Entry 3IAS (X-ray diffraction, 3.15 A resolution); this record covers chains 6 and 9 of the 8 polymer chains in the assembly.

[Chain 6]
Molecule: NADH-quinone oxidoreductase subunit 6
Source organism: Thermus thermophilus
Notes: EC 1.6.99.5
UniProtKB: Q56218 (NQO6_THET8); numbering as in UniProt (aligned over 1-181)
Amino-acid sequence (181 residues; numbered 1 to 181; the number before each row is that of its first residue):
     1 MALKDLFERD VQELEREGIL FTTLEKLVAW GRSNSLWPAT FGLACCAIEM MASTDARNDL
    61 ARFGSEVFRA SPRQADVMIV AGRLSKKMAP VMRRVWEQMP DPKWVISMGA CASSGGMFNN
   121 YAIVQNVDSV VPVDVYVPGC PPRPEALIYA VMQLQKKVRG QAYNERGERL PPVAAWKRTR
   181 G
Disordered / not traced: 1-14, 58-73, 176-181
UniProt features mapped onto this chain:
  - binding site ([4Fe-4S] cluster): C45, C46, C111, C140
Bound ions: 4Fe-4S cluster Fe: C45, C46, C111, C140
Residues lining bound ligands: 4Fe-4S cluster (SF4): A44, C45, C46, G82, R83, G109, A110, C111, M117, F118, G139, C140, P141
Reported in the primary citation:
  - 4Fe-4S cluster coordination: C45, C46
  - catalytic residues: C45, E49 (proposed by the authors, not directly observed)

[Chain 9]
Molecule: NADH-quinone oxidoreductase subunit 9
Source organism: Thermus thermophilus
Notes: EC 1.6.99.5
UniProtKB: Q56224 (NQO9_THET8); residue numbers follow UniProt; this construct covers 1-182
Amino-acid sequence (182 residues; row label = number of the first residue in the row):
     1 MTLKALAQSL GITLKYLFSK PVTVPYPDAP VALKPRFHGR HVLTRHPNGL EKCIGCSLCA
    61 AACPAYAIYV EPAENDPENP VSAGERYAKV YEINMLRCIF CGLCEEACPT GAIVLGYDFE
   121 MADYEYSDLV YGKEDMLVDV VGTKPQRREA KRTGKPVKVG YVVPYVRPEL EGFKAPTEGG
   181 KR
Disordered / not traced: 1-25, 180-182
UniProt features mapped onto this chain:
  - binding site ([4Fe-4S] cluster): C53, C56, S57, C59, C63, C98, I99, C101, C104, C108
Bound ions: 4Fe-4S cluster Fe site 1: C53, C56, C59, C108; 4Fe-4S cluster Fe site 2: C63, C98, C101, C104
Residues lining bound ligands:
  - 4Fe-4S cluster (SF4), molecule 1: H41, C63, P64, A67, I68, I93, C98, I99, F100, C101, G102, L103, C104, L115
  - 4Fe-4S cluster (SF4), molecule 2: C53, I54, G55, C56, S57, L58, C59, Y91, C108, P109, T110, A112, I113

[How chain 6 and chain 9 interact]
Residue-residue contacts - 58 pairs, chain 6 then chain 9:
  A110(6) - L96(9)
  A110(6) - I99(9)  hydrophobic
  S113(6) - L96(9)
  S114(6) - L96(9)  hydrogen bond (side chain-backbone)
  S114(6) - R97(9)  hydrogen bond (side chain-backbone)
  S114(6) - Y126(9)
  G115(6) - R97(9)
  G116(6) - R97(9)
  M117(6) - A65(9)  hydrophobic
  M117(6) - I99(9)  hydrophobic
  N119(6) - R97(9)
  Q125(6) - R97(9)  hydrogen bond
  N126(6) - Y126(9)
  D134(6) - Y124(9)
  V135(6) - A122(9)  hydrophobic
  V135(6) - D123(9)
  V135(6) - Y124(9)  hydrophobic
  Y136(6) - A122(9)
  Y136(6) - D123(9)  hydrogen bond (backbone-backbone)
  Y136(6) - Y124(9)
  Y136(6) - Y126(9)
  V137(6) - A122(9)  hydrophobic
  P138(6) - M95(9)
  P138(6) - M121(9)  hydrophobic
  P138(6) - A122(9)
  P138(6) - L129(9)
  G139(6) - F100(9)
  C140(6) - I99(9)  hydrophobic
  R143(6) - V31(9)
  R143(6) - L33(9)
  R143(6) - F37(9)
  E145(6) - V31(9)
  E145(6) - F119(9)
  A146(6) - F119(9)  hydrophobic
  I148(6) - P27(9)  hydrophobic
  Y149(6) - E120(9)
  Y149(6) - M121(9)
  Y149(6) - A122(9)
  Y149(6) - P145(9)
  Y149(6) - Q146(9)
  A150(6) - A122(9)  hydrophobic
  Q153(6) - A122(9)
  Q153(6) - Y124(9)  hydrogen bond (backbone-side chain)
  Q153(6) - E149(9)
  K156(6) - E149(9)  salt bridge
  K157(6) - Y124(9)
  Q161(6) - R152(9)
  A162(6) - Y124(9)
  Y163(6) - Y124(9)
  Y163(6) - R148(9)  hydrogen bond (backbone-side chain)
  Y163(6) - R152(9)
  N164(6) - E125(9)  hydrogen bond
  N164(6) - D128(9)
  N164(6) - R148(9)
  E165(6) - D128(9)
  E165(6) - K144(9)
  E165(6) - R148(9)  salt bridge
  L170(6) - Y124(9)  hydrophobic
Interface residues without a listed pair, chain 9 (29 interface residues in all): A32, P64, C98

[Overview]
Chain 6 and chain 9 form an interface of 31 and 29 residues respectively; the contacts include 7 hydrogen
bonds and 2 salt bridges. Among the polar pairs are K156(6)-E149(9), E165(6)-R148(9) and S114(6)-L96(9).
Ligands of chain 6: 4Fe-4S cluster. The paper reports catalytic residues C45(6) and E49(6); 4Fe-4S cluster
coordination by C45(6) and C46(6).
Here chain 6 is NADH-quinone oxidoreductase subunit 6 and chain 9 is NADH-quinone oxidoreductase subunit 9,
both from Thermus thermophilus. Entry 3IAS (Crystal structure of the hydrophilic domain of respiratory complex
I from Thermus thermophilus, oxidized, 4 mol/ASU ...) was determined by X-ray diffraction (same publication as
3I9V and 3IAM).
